Entry 5KVY (X-ray diffraction, 1.95 A resolution); this record covers chains A and C of the 3 polymer chains in the assembly.

[Chain A]
Protein: Poly(U)-binding-splicing factor PUF60
From: Homo sapiens
Notes: fragment: tandem RRM domains
Reference sequence: Q9UHX1 (PUF60_HUMAN); numbering as in UniProt (aligned over 118-316)
Amino-acid sequence (216 residues; numbered 101 to 316; the number before each row is that of its first residue):
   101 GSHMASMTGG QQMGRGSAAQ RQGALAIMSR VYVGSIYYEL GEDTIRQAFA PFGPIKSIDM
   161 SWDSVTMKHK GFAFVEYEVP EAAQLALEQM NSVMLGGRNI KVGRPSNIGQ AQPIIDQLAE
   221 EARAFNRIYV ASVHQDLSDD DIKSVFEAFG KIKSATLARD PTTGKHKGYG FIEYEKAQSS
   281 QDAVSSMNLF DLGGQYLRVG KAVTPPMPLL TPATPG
Unresolved in the structure: 101-114, 209, 311-316
Construct notes: expression tag (101-117); engineered mutation Gly123 (Arg in Q9UHX1), Ser129 (Cys in Q9UHX1), Ala255 (Cys in Q9UHX1)
UniProt features mapped onto this chain:
  - modified residue: Ser244 (Phosphoserine), Lys251 (N6-acetyllysine), Thr314 (Phosphothreonine)
  - natural variant: His169 (H169Y: In VRJS)
Reported in the primary citation:
  - binding site for the 30-nt DNA strand (chain C): Tyr132, Phe172, Phe174, Lys201, Arg204, Asn207
  - specificity-determining residues: Lys201 (proposed by the authors, not directly observed)

[Chain C]
Molecule: 30-nt DNA strand
Notes: fragment: AdML3'
Sequence (30 nucleotides; row label = number of the first residue in the row):
     1 GAUGUCAUAC UUAUCCUGUC CCUUUUUUUU
Unresolved in the structure: 1-15, 20-26

[Interface between chain A and chain C]
Contacting residue pairs (14; chain A residue first):
  Arg130(A) - DG18(C)  base contact
  Tyr132(A) - DU17(C)  stacking on the base
  Phe172(A) - DU17(C)  sugar contact
  Phe172(A) - DG18(C)  sugar contact
  Phe174(A) - DU17(C)  base contact
  Phe174(A) - DG18(C)  stacking on the base
  Asn199(A) - DU28(C)  base contact
  Lys201(A) - DU28(C)  salt bridge to the phosphate
  Arg204(A) - DU17(C)  hydrogen bond to the base
  Pro205(A) - DU17(C)  base contact
  Pro205(A) - DG18(C)  base contact
  Ser206(A) - DU17(C)  hydrogen bond to the base
  Ser206(A) - DG18(C)  hydrogen bond to the base
  Asn207(A) - DG18(C)  hydrogen bond to the base
Other interface residues (no listed pair), chain A (11 interface residues in all): Gly203
Other interface residues (no listed pair), chain C (4 interface residues in all): DC16

[In short]
11 residues of chain A and 4 residues of chain C are in contact, with 4 hydrogen bonds, 1 salt bridge and 2
aromatic stacking contacts. Polar contacts include Arg204(A)-DU17(C), Ser206(A)-DU17(C) and Ser206(A)-DG18(C).
From the paper: a binding site for the 30-nt DNA strand (chain C) at Tyr132(A), Phe172(A) and Phe174(A) among
others; the specificity determinant Lys201(A).
Here chain A is Poly(U)-binding-splicing factor PUF60 (Homo sapiens) and chain C is a 30-nt DNA strand. Entry
5KVY (Crystal structure of the two tandem rrm domains of PUF60 bound to a portion of an ...) was determined by
X-ray diffraction together with 5KW1, 5KW6 and 5KWQ from the same study.
